Entry 6Q0C (X-ray diffraction, 2.00 A resolution); this record covers chains A and C of the 3 polymer chains in the assembly.

# Chain A
Name: A/G-specific adenine glycosylase
From: Geobacillus stearothermophilus
Notes: EC 3.2.2.31
Reference sequence: P83847 (P83847_GEOSE); residue numbers follow UniProt; this construct covers 1-366
Amino-acid sequence (366 residues; each row starts with the number of its first residue):
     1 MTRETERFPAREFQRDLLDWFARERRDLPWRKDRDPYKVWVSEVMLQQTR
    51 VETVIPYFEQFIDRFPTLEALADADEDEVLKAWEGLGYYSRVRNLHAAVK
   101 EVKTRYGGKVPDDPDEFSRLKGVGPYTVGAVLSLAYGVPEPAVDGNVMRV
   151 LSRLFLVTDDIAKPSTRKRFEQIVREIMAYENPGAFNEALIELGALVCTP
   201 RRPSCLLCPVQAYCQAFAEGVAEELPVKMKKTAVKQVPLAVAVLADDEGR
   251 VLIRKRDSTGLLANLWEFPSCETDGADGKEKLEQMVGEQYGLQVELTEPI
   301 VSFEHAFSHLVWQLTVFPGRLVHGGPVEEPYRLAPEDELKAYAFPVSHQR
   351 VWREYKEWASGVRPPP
Not modelled in the structure: 1-5, 275-276, 288-291, 361-366
Ion coordination: Ca2+: Ser118, Val123; 4Fe-4S cluster Fe: Cys198, Cys205, Cys208, Cys214
Small-molecule neighbours: 4Fe-4S cluster (SF4): Arg153, Leu154, Val197, Cys198, Pro203, Ser204, Cys205, Cys208, Val210, Gln211, Cys214, Phe217, Ala222
UniProt features mapped onto this chain:
  - active site: Glu43 (Proton donor/acceptor)
  - binding site (DNA): Trp30, Arg31, Gln48, Thr49, Leu86 to Tyr88, Tyr126, Glu188, Ser308
  - binding site ([4Fe-4S] cluster): Cys198, Cys205, Cys208, Cys214
  - site: Asp144 (Transition state stabilizer)
  - mutagenesis: Glu43 (E43Q: Loss of catalytic activity), Asp144 (D144N: Loss of catalytic activity)
What the authors report for this chain:
  - binding site for the 11-nt DNA strand: Gln48, Thr49, Tyr88, Phe307 to His309
  - contacts within the chain: Tyr88-Ser308 (hydrogen bond)
  - conformationally variable residues (side-chain flip): Ser308
  - binding site for the 11-nt DNA strand (chain C): Asp144
  - catalytic residues: Tyr126, Asp144, Asn146
  - mutagenesis - S308A (8-fold): decreased binding to G:FA-DNA
  - mutagenesis - F307A/S308A, F307DEL/S308DEL/H309DEL, S308A: decreased catalytic activity
  - specificity-determining residues: Ser308

# Chain C
Molecule: 11-nt DNA strand
Sequence (11 nucleotides; numbered 12 to 22; the number before each row is that of its first residue):
    12 TGTCCAXGTCT
Not modelled in the structure: 12
Modified / non-standard residues: NR1 ((3R,4R)-3-hydroxy-4-[(phosphonooxy)methyl]pyrrolidinium) at position 18

# Interface between chain A and chain C
Pairs across the interface - 31 pairs, chain A then chain C:
  Leu46(A) with NR1_18(C), sugar contact; DG19(C), phosphate contact
  Gln47(A) with DG19(C), sugar contact; DT20(C), sugar contact
  Gln48(A) with DA17(C), base contact; DG19(C), hydrogen bond to the phosphate
  Thr49(A) with DA17(C), phosphate contact; NR1_18(C), sugar contact
  Arg50(A) with DA17(C), sugar contact; NR1_18(C), phosphate contact
  Val51(A) with NR1_18(C), hydrogen bond to the phosphate
  Tyr88(A) with DG19(C), base contact
  Lys121(A) with DC21(C), phosphate contact
  Gly122(A) with DT20(C), sugar contact; DC21(C), hydrogen bond to the phosphate
  Val123(A) with DC21(C), phosphate contact
  Gly124(A) with DT20(C), hydrogen bond to the phosphate
  Pro125(A) with DT20(C), phosphate contact
  Tyr126(A) with NR1_18(C), base contact; DG19(C), phosphate contact; DT20(C), hydrogen bond to the phosphate
  Thr127(A) with DT20(C), hydrogen bond to the phosphate
  Asp144(A) with NR1_18(C), base contact; DG19(C), phosphate contact
  Gly145(A) with DA17(C), phosphate contact; DG19(C), hydrogen bond to the phosphate
  Asn146(A) with NR1_18(C), hydrogen bond to the phosphate
  Arg149(A) with DA17(C), salt bridge to the phosphate
  Pro200(A) with DA17(C), phosphate contact
  Lys228(A) with DC16(C), salt bridge to the phosphate
  Lys230(A) with DC15(C), phosphate contact
Interface residues without a listed pair, chain A (26 interface residues in all): Asn94, Leu120, Ile191, Ala195, Lys231

# Summary
26 residues of chain A face 7 of chain C across their interface; the contacts include 8 hydrogen bonds and 2
salt bridges. Among the polar pairs are Gln48(A)-DG19(C), Val51(A)-NR1_18(C) and Gly122(A)-DC21(C). Ligands of
chain A: 4Fe-4S cluster. From the paper: catalytic residues Tyr126(A), Asp144(A) and Asn146(A); F307A/S308A,
F307DEL/S308DEL/H309DEL and S308A of chain A reduce catalytic activity.
Here chain A is A/G-specific adenine glycosylase (Geobacillus stearothermophilus) and chain C is an 11-nt DNA
strand. Entry 6Q0C (MutY adenine glycosylase bound to DNA containing a transition state analog (1N) paired
with undamaged dG) was determined by X-ray diffraction (same publication as 6U7T).
